Entry 2YAW (X-ray diffraction, 2.50 A resolution); this record covers chains B and C of the 6 polymer chains in the assembly.

== Chain B (and C) ==
Name: Sulfur oxygenase/reductase
Organism: Acidianus ambivalens
Notes: EC 1.13.11.55; chain C of this document is another copy of the same molecule, construct and numbering; everything in this record applies to it too
UniProtKB: P29082 (SOR_ACIAM); residue numbers follow UniProt; this construct covers 1-308
Sequence (318 residues; each row starts with the number of its first residue):
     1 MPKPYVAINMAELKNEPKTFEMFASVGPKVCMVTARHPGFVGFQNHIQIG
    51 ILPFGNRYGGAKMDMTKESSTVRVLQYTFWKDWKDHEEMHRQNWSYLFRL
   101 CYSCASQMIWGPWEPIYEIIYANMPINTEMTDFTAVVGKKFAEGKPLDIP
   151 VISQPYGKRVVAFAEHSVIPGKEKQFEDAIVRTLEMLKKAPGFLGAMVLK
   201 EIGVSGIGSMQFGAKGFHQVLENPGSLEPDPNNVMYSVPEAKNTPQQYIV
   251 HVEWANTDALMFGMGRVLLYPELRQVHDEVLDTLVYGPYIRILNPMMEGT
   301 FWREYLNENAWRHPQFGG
Disordered / not traced: 1, 309-318
Modified positions: C31 (s-mercaptocysteine; CSS)
Differences from the reference sequence: expression tag (309-318)
Metal / ion sites: Hg2+ site 1: G27 (together with acetate ion); Fe ion: H86, H90, E114; Hg2+ site 2 near C101 (its only coordinating residue here)
UniProt features mapped onto this chain:
  - binding site (Fe cation): H86, H90, E114
  - modified residue: C31 (Cysteine persulfide)
  - mutagenesis: C31 (C31A/S: No enzyme activity. Still binds iron), H86 (H86A: No enzyme activity and no iron bound), H90 (H90A: No enzyme activity and no iron bound), C101 (C101A: 10% residual activity; C101S: 1% residual enzyme activity, and no iron bound), C104 (C104A/S: 10% residual activity), E114 (E114A: No enzyme activity and no iron bound; E114D: 1% residual enzyme activity and 4% of wild-type levels of iron bound)
From the paper describing this entry:
  - catalytic residues: C31 (proposed by the authors, not directly observed)
  - mutagenesis - R99A, F133A, F141A, S226A, S226L, S226T, M296V: increased catalytic activity
  - mutagenesis - M130A, H166A, H277A: unchanged catalytic activity
  - mutagenesis - M297A: decreased catalytic activity

== Interface between chain B and chain C ==
Pairs across the interface (19; chain B residue first):
  K29(B) - Y102(C)  hydrogen bond
  K29(B) - L221(C)
  K29(B) - N223(C)  hydrogen bond (side chain-backbone)
  M32(B) - L221(C)
  M32(B) - E222(C)
  V33(B) - E222(C)
  R36(B) - E222(C)  salt bridge
  S95(B) - L227(C)
  Y96(B) - Q219(C)
  Y96(B) - E222(C)
  Y96(B) - N223(C)
  Y96(B) - P224(C)
  Y96(B) - L227(C)  hydrophobic
  R99(B) - P224(C)
  R99(B) - S226(C)  hydrogen bond
  R99(B) - L227(C)
  L100(B) - E222(C)
  L100(B) - P224(C)  hydrophobic
  S226(B) - S226(C)

== Overview ==
9 residues of chain B face 8 of chain C across their interface, with 3 hydrogen bonds and 1 salt bridge. Polar
contacts include R36(B)-E222(C), K29(B)-Y102(C) and K29(B)-N223(C). From the paper: the catalytic residue
C31(B); R99A, F133A and F141A of chain B, among others, increase catalytic activity; 11 substitutions were
tested in all.
Chain B and chain C are both Sulfur oxygenase/reductase (Acidianus ambivalens); the structure, Hg inhibited
sulfur oxygenase reductase, was determined by X-ray diffraction together with 2YAV and 2YAX from the same
study.
